8YH3 - chains A and S of the 5 polymer chains in the assembly; structure by electron microscopy, 3.40 A resolution.

# Chain A
Molecule: Guanine nucleotide-binding protein G(I)/G(S)/G(O) subunit gamma-2, Guanine nucleotide-binding protein G(i) subunit alpha-1 chimera
Organism: Homo sapiens
UniProtKB: chimeric construct of P59768, P63097: residues -78 to -8 from P59768 (GBG2_HUMAN) positions 1-71 (UniProt number = residue number + 79); residues 3-354 from P63097 positions 3-354 (same numbers)
Sequence (433 residues; each row starts with the number of its first residue; numbers below 1 keep their minus sign (Met-78 is residue -78)):
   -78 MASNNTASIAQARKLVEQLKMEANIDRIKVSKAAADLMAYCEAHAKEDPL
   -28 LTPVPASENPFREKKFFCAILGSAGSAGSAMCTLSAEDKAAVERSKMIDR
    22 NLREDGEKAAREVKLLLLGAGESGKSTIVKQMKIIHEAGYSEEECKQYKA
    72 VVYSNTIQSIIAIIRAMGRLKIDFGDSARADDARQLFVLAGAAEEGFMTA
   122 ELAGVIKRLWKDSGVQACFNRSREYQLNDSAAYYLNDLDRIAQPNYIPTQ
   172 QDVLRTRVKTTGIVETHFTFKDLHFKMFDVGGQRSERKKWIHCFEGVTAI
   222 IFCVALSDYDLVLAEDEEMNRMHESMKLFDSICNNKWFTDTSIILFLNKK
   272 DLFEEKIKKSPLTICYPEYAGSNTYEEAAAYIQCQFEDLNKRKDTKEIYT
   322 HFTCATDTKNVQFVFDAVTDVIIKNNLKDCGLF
Unresolved in the structure: -78 to 3, 55-182, 229-240
Differences from the reference sequence: linker (-7 to 2)
UniProt features mapped onto this chain:
  - modified residue: Ala-77 (N-acetylalanine), Cys-11 (Cysteine methyl ester)
  - lipidation: Cys-11 (S-geranylgeranyl cysteine), Cys3 (S-palmitoyl cysteine)
  - region: Lys35 to Thr48 (G1 motif), Asp173 to Thr181 (G2 motif), Phe196 to Arg205 (G3 motif), Ile265 to Asp272 (G4 motif), Thr324 to Thr329 (G5 motif)
  - binding site (GTP): Glu43 to Thr48, Asp150, Ser151, Leu175 to Arg178, Asp200 to Gln204, Asn269 to Asp272, Ala326
  - binding site (Mg(2+)): Ser47, Thr181

# Chain S
Molecule: scfv16
Organism: Mus musculus
Notes: antibody fragment or engineered binder
Sequence (260 residues; row label = number of the first residue in the row; note: 2 numbers in that range are skipped by the numbering (no residue carries them; nothing is unmodelled there); a row labelled like 121A-121N holds insertion residues (121A, then the next letters in order)):
     1 DVQLVESGGGLVQPGGSRKLSCSASGFAFSSFGMHWVRQAPEKGLEWVAY
    51 ISSGSGTIYYADTVKGRFTISRDDPKNTLFLQMTSLRSEDTAMYYCVRSI
   101 YYYGSSPFDFWGQGTTLTVSS
121A-121N GGGGSGGGGSGGGG
   124 SDIVMTQATSSVPVTPGESVSISCRSSKSLLHSNGNTYLYWFLQRPGQSP
   174 QLLIYRMSNLASGVPDRFSGSGSGTAFTLTISRLEAEDVGVYYCMQHLEY
   224 PLTFGAGTKLELKAAAASSEDLYFQ
Unresolved in the structure: 1, 121A-121N, 236-248
Cystine bridges: Cys22-Cys96, Cys147-Cys217

# How chain A and chain S interact
Pairs across the interface (19; chain A residue first):
  Ser6(A) - His155(S)
  Ser6(A) - Asn157(S)  hydrogen bond
  Ser6(A) - Tyr161(S)  hydrogen bond
  Ala7(A) - His220(S)
  Ala7(A) - Leu221(S)
  Ala7(A) - Tyr223(S)  hydrophobic
  Glu8(A) - Tyr101(S)
  Glu8(A) - Tyr161(S)
  Glu8(A) - Tyr163(S)
  Glu8(A) - His220(S)  salt bridge
  Asp9(A) - Asn157(S)  hydrogen bond
  Ala11(A) - Tyr101(S)  hydrophobic
  Glu14(A) - Ser52(S)  hydrogen bond
  Glu14(A) - Ser53(S)
  Glu14(A) - Gly56(S)
  Glu14(A) - Thr57(S)  hydrogen bond
  Arg15(A) - Ile100(S)
  Arg15(A) - Tyr101(S)
  Arg15(A) - Tyr102(S)
Interface residues without a listed pair, chain A (9 interface residues in all): Ala12, Met18
Interface residues without a listed pair, chain S (15 interface residues in all): Tyr50

# In short
The interface between chain A and chain S involves 9 residues on one side and 15 on the other; the contacts
include 5 hydrogen bonds and 1 salt bridge. Polar contacts include Glu8(A)-His220(S), Ser6(A)-Asn157(S) and
Ser6(A)-Tyr161(S).
Chain A is Guanine nucleotide-binding protein G(I)/G(S)/G(O) subunit gamma-2, Guanine nucleotide-binding
protein G(i) subunit alpha-1 chimera (Homo sapiens) and chain S is scfv16 (Mus musculus); the structure,
A3R-Gi complex bound to m6A, was determined by electron microscopy, deposited together with 8YH0, 8YH2, 8YH5
and 8YH6.
